Entry 6MJP (X-ray diffraction, 2.85 A resolution); this record covers chains F and G of the 5 polymer chains in the assembly.

[Chain F]
Protein: FIG000988: Predicted permease
Source organism: Vibrio cholerae
UniProt: A0A0F0BAF3 (A0A0F0BAF3_VIBCL); numbering as in UniProt (aligned over 1-366)
Sequence (366 residues; row label = number of the first residue in the row):
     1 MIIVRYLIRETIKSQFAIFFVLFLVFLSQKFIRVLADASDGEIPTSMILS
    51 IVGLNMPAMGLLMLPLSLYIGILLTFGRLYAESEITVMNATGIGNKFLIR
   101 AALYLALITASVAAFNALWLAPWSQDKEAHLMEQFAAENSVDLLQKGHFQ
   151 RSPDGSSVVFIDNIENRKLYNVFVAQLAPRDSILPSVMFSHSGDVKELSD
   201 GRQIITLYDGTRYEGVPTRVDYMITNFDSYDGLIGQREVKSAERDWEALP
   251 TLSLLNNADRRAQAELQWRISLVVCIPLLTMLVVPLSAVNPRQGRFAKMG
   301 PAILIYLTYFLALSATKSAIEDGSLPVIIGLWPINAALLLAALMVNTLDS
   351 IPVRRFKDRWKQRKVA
Not modelled in the structure: 38-46, 137-141, 198-199, 237-242, 364-366
Small-molecule neighbours:
  - 6-cyclohexylhexyl beta-D-glucopyranoside (JU7): E10, I18, L74, R78, E82, R295, F296
  - cyclohexyl-hexyl-beta-D-maltoside (MA4): E82, R295, F296
Reported in the primary citation:
  - conformationally variable residues (loop rearrangement): P179 to I183

[Chain G]
Protein: LPS export ABC transporter permease LptG
Source organism: Vibrio cholerae
UniProt: A0A0H6JG76 (A0A0H6JG76_VIBCL); residues 1-356 here = UniProt positions 1-356
Sequence (356 residues; row label = number of the first residue in the row):
     1 MFKILDWYIGRTIVATTALVLVTFVGLSGIIKYVEQLRKVGEGSYDLLQA
    51 LLFVVLSIPRDVEMFFPMAALLGALIGLGALASSSELVVMQAAGFSKLDI
   101 GLSVLKTAIPLMIIVTLLGEWGAPQAQKMARDMRAFATSGGAIMSVRTGV
   151 WARDANDFIFIAKVENEHLYGLNLWRFDENKKLSTVIFSEQVDYVANNEW
   201 LMKDAVLTRLVNDIEISKESLPEYRWRTSLAPDKLAVVTVKPEELSLTGL
   251 SDYVHYLKASEQDSSRYELALWRKVTQPISIAVMMLMALSFIFGPLRSVT
   301 MGARILSGVIAGFSFYISSEFFGPLSLVYGLPPLFGALAPSLVFLAIALG
   351 LLGRKL
Not modelled in the structure: 144-145
Small-molecule neighbours: cyclohexyl-hexyl-beta-D-maltoside (MA4): L296, S298, V299, A303, L306, S307, I310

[Chain F / chain G interface]
Pairs across the interface (28; chain F residue first):
  F149(F) with W151(G), hydrophobic; A152(G)
  V158(F) with W151(G)
  F160(F) with R153(G); F158(G), hydrophobic
  D162(F) with R153(G), salt bridge
  F173(F) with F158(G), hydrophobic
  A175(F) with W151(G), hydrophobic
  L177(F) with W151(G), hydrophobic; F160(G), hydrophobic; W175(G), hydrophobic
  F189(F) with F177(G), hydrophobic; K181(G)
  H191(F) with K181(G)
  T211(F) with K182(G)
  Y213(F) with K182(G); L183(G), hydrogen bond (side chain-backbone)
  P217(F) with N173(G); V186(G), hydrophobic; T208(G)
  T218(F) with F188(G); K218(G), hydrogen bond (backbone-side chain)
  V220(F) with I216(G), hydrophobic; K218(G)
  N226(F) with K182(G)
  G294(F) with T300(G)
  F296(F) with A303(G), hydrophobic; L306(G), hydrophobic
Interface residues without a listed pair, chain F (20 interface residues in all): V187, Y222, M299
Interface residues without a listed pair, chain G (23 interface residues in all): N180, V206, L210, G302

[Summary]
20 residues of chain F and 23 residues of chain G are in contact; the contacts include 2 hydrogen bonds and 1
salt bridge. Polar pairs include D162(F)-R153(G), Y213(F)-L183(G) and T218(F)-K218(G).
Cyclohexyl-hexyl-beta-D-maltoside is bound between chain F and chain G. Ligands of chain F: 6-cyclohexylhexyl
beta-D-glucopyranoside. From the paper: conformational variability at P179(F).
Chain F is FIG000988: Predicted permease and chain G is LPS export ABC transporter permease LptG, both from
Vibrio cholerae; the structure, LptB(E163Q)FGC from Vibrio cholerae, was determined by X-ray diffraction
together with 6MIT from the same study.
